Entry 6VOJ (electron microscopy, 4.34 A resolution (low resolution: residue-level contacts below are approximate; hydrogen-bond / salt-bridge calls are withheld)); this record covers chains B and D of the 26 polymer chains in the assembly.

# Chain B
Protein: ATP synthase subunit alpha, chloroplastic
Organism: Spinacia oleracea
Notes: EC 7.1.2.2
Reference sequence: P06450 (ATPA_SPIOL); residue numbers follow UniProt; this construct covers 1-507
Sequence (507 residues; each row starts with the number of its first residue):
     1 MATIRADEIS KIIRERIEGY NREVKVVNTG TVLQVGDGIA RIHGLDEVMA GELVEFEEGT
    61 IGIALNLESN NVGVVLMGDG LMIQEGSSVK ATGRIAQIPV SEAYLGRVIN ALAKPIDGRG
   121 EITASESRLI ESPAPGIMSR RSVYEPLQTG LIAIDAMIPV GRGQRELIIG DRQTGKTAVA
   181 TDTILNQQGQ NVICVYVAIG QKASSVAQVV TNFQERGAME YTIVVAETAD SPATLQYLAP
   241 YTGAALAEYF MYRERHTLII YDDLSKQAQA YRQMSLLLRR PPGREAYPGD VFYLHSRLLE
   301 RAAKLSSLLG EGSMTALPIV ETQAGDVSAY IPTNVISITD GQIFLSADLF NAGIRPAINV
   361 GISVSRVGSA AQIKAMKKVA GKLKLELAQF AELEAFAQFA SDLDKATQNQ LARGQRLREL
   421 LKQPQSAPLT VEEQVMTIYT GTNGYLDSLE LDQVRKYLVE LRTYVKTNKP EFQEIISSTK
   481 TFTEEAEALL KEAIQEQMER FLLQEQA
Not modelled in the structure: 1-3, 505-507
Small-molecule neighbours:
  - ADP (adenosine-5'-diphosphate): Val364, Ser365, Arg366
  - ATP (adenosine-5'-triphosphate): Asp171, Arg172, Gln173, Thr174, Gly175, Lys176, Thr177, Ala178, Asp262, Phe350, Arg355, Pro356, Gln423, Pro424, Gln425

# Chain D
Protein: ATP synthase subunit beta, chloroplastic
Organism: Spinacia oleracea
Notes: EC 7.1.2.2
Reference sequence: P00825 (ATPB_SPIOL); residue numbers follow UniProt; this construct covers 1-498
Sequence (498 residues; numbered 1 to 498; the number before each row is that of its first residue):
     1 MRINPTTSDP GVSTLEKKNL GRIAQIIGPV LDVAFPPGKM PNIYNALIVK GRDTAGQPMN
    61 VTCEVQQLLG NNRVRAVAMS ATDGLTRGME VIDTGAPLSV PVGGATLGRI FNVLGEPVDN
   121 LGPVDTRTTS PIHRSAPAFT QLDTKLSIFE TGIKVVDLLA PYRRGGKIGL FGGAGVGKTV
   181 LIMELINNIA KAHGGVSVFG GVGERTREGN DLYMEMKESG VINEQNIAES KVALVYGQMN
   241 EPPGARMRVG LTALTMAEYF RDVNEQDVLL FIDNIFRFVQ AGSEVSALLG RMPSAVGYQP
   301 TLSTEMGSLQ ERITSTKEGS ITSIQAVYVP ADDLTDPAPA TTFAHLDATT VLSRGLAAKG
   361 IYPAVDPLDS TSTMLQPRIV GEEHYEIAQR VKETLQRYKE LQDIIAILGL DELSEEDRLT
   421 VARARKIERF LSQPFFVAEV FTGSPGKYVG LAETIRGFQL ILSGELDSLP EQAFYLVGNI
   481 DEATAKAMNL EMESKLKK
Not modelled in the structure: 1-16, 497-498
Small-molecule neighbours:
  - ADP (adenosine-5'-diphosphate): Gly173, Ala174, Gly175, Val176, Gly177, Lys178, Thr179, Val180, Arg205, Glu208, Tyr362, Pro363, Phe435, Ala438, Phe441, Thr442
  - ATP (adenosine-5'-triphosphate): Ser372, Thr373, Gln376, Tyr385

# How chain B and chain D interact
Contacting residue pairs (106; chain B residue first):
  Gly44(B) with Arg87(D)
  Leu45(B) with Arg87(D)
  Asp46(B) with Arg87(D)
  Glu47(B) with Thr86(D)
  Val48(B) with Thr86(D)
  Met49(B) with Arg52(D); Gly84(D); Leu85(D); Thr86(D)
  Ala50(B) with Thr82(D); Asp83(D); Leu85(D)
  Asn66(B) with Ile27(D)
  Leu67(B) with Gln25(D); Ile26(D); Ile27(D); Leu85(D); Arg87(D)
  Glu68(B) with Gln25(D); Ile27(D); Arg87(D)
  Ser69(B) with Ala24(D); Gln25(D); Arg87(D)
  Asn71(B) with Arg87(D)
  Val72(B) with Arg87(D)
  Ala134(B) with Asn240(D)
  Gly136(B) with Thr206(D)
  Ile137(B) with Thr206(D); Asn210(D)
  Met138(B) with Ile110(D); Val118(D); Asp119(D); Asn120(D); Tyr213(D)
  Arg140(B) with Thr206(D); Arg207(D); Asn210(D)
  Arg141(B) with Asn210(D)
  Ser142(B) with Asp211(D)
  Arg165(B) with Arg205(D); Met239(D)
  Pro281(B) with Ala287(D)
  Arg284(B) with Val296(D); Tyr298(D)
  Gly289(B) with Glu284(D)
  Asp290(B) with Glu284(D)
  Phe292(B) with Arg246(D); Arg277(D); Gln280(D); Glu284(D)
  Tyr293(B) with Glu241(D); Glu284(D)
  Ser296(B) with Met239(D)
  Arg297(B) with Asp83(D)
  Glu300(B) with Thr206(D); Met239(D); Asn240(D)
  Ser328(B) with Ala331(D)
  Tyr330(B) with Gln280(D)
  Thr333(B) with Tyr328(D)
  Ile336(B) with Ala174(D)
  Ser337(B) with Ala174(D); Arg205(D); Arg277(D)
  Ile338(B) with Arg205(D); Met239(D)
  Thr339(B) with Arg205(D)
  Asp340(B) with Arg205(D); Arg207(D)
  Gly361(B) with Ala358(D)
  Ile362(B) with Ala358(D)
  Val364(B) with Gly175(D)
  Arg366(B) with Gly175(D); Arg205(D); Arg207(D); Phe441(D)
  Val367(B) with Val440(D); Phe441(D)
  Gly368(B) with Val440(D); Phe441(D)
  Ser369(B) with Val440(D)
  Ala370(B) with Val440(D)
  Gly381(B) with Thr442(D)
  Lys382(B) with Thr442(D)
  Leu385(B) with Gly360(D); Tyr475(D); Leu476(D)
  Gln389(B) with Lys359(D); Gly360(D); Arg429(D); Gln472(D); Tyr475(D)
  Glu392(B) with Lys359(D); Arg429(D); Gln472(D)
  Leu393(B) with Gln472(D)
  Phe396(B) with Tyr398(D); Ile405(D); Leu410(D)
  Phe399(B) with Ile405(D); Ala406(D); Gly409(D); Leu410(D)
  Ala400(B) with Leu410(D)
  Ser401(B) with Asp411(D)
Also at the interface, not in a pair above, chain B (67 interface residues in all): Leu65, Asn70, Ile95, Glu131, Pro135, Gly283, Val327, Asn334, Ser365, Lys377, Ala388
Also at the interface, not in a pair above, chain D (63 interface residues in all): Thr54, Arg73, Glu204, Gly209, Tyr236, Gln238, Pro242, Ala357, Tyr362, Arg425, Glu439, Gly443

# Summary
67 residues of chain B face 63 of chain D across their interface. ADP is bound between chain B and chain D.
Ligands of chain B: ATP. Bound to chain D: ATP.
Chain B is ATP synthase subunit alpha, chloroplastic and chain D is ATP synthase subunit beta, chloroplastic,
both from Spinacia oleracea; the structure, Chloroplast ATP synthase (R3, CF1FO), was determined by electron
microscopy (same publication as 6VM1, 6VM4, 6VMB, 6VMD, 6VMG, 6VOF and 8 further entries).
